PDB entry 7U02 | X-ray diffraction, 2.48 A resolution | chains B and M of the 3 polymer chains in the assembly

# Chain B (and M)
Name: WYL domain-containing protein
From: Caulobacter vibrioides (strain ATCC 19089 / CB15)
Notes: chain M of this document is another copy of the same molecule, construct and numbering; everything in this record applies to it too
UniProtKB: Q9A999 (Q9A999_CAUVC); residues 134-327 here correspond to UniProt positions 138-331 (UniProt number = residue number + 4)
Sequence (195 residues; each row starts with the number of its first residue):
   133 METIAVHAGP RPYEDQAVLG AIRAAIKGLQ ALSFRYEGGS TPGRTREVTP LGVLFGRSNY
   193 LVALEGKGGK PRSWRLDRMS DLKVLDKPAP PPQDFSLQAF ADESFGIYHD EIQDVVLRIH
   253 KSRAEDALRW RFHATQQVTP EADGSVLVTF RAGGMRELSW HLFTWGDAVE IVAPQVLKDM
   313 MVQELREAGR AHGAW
Not modelled in the structure: 133-134 (chain M: 133-135)
Differences from the reference sequence: initiating methionine (133)
From the paper describing this entry:
  - binding site for the 3-nt DNA strand: Tyr168, Ser172, Arg178, Tyr192, Lys202, Arg204, Trp206, Arg207, Tyr240, Arg288
  - mutagenesis - Y168A (Kd of 22.3 nM +/- 7 nM), R176A/R178A: decreased binding to DNA operator
  - mutagenesis - Y168A/R178A/Y192A/R204A: abolished binding to operator site
  - mutagenesis - Y192A, R207A, Y240A: decreased signaling
  - mutagenesis - Y168A, R176A/R178A: abolished signaling

# Interface between chain B and chain M
Contacting residue pairs (87; chain B residue first):
  Thr135(B) - Arg155(M)
  Ile136(B) - Gly184(M)
  Ile136(B) - Val185(M)  hydrogen bond (backbone-backbone)
  Ile136(B) - Leu229(M)
  Ala137(B) - Val185(M)
  Ala137(B) - Phe187(M)  hydrophobic
  Val138(B) - Val185(M)  hydrogen bond (backbone-backbone)
  Val138(B) - Leu186(M)  hydrophobic
  Val138(B) - Phe187(M)  hydrogen bond (backbone-backbone)
  Val138(B) - Leu229(M)  hydrophobic
  Val138(B) - Gln230(M)
  His139(B) - His139(M)  hydrogen bond
  His139(B) - Phe187(M)
  Ala140(B) - Phe187(M)  hydrogen bond (backbone-backbone)
  Ala140(B) - Ile239(M)  hydrophobic
  Gly141(B) - Phe237(M)
  Pro142(B) - Phe237(M)  hydrophobic
  Pro142(B) - Trp262(M)
  Pro142(B) - Arg263(M)
  Pro142(B) - Phe264(M)
  Pro142(B) - His293(M)
  Arg143(B) - Trp262(M)
  Arg143(B) - Arg263(M)  hydrogen bond (backbone-backbone)
  Pro144(B) - Arg261(M)
  Pro144(B) - Trp262(M)
  Tyr145(B) - Leu260(M)
  Tyr145(B) - Arg261(M)  hydrogen bond (backbone-backbone)
  Tyr145(B) - Trp262(M)
  Tyr145(B) - Arg263(M)
  Tyr145(B) - Gln268(M)
  Arg155(B) - Ile136(M)
  Arg155(B) - Ala137(M)
  Gly184(B) - Ile136(M)
  Val185(B) - Ile136(M)
  Val185(B) - Ala137(M)
  Val185(B) - Val138(M)
  Leu186(B) - Val138(M)
  Phe187(B) - His139(M)
  Arg189(B) - Trp262(M)
  Arg189(B) - Thr296(M)
  Ala233(B) - Ala140(M)  hydrophobic
  Phe237(B) - Pro142(M)
  Arg261(B) - Tyr145(M)
  Trp262(B) - Pro142(M)  hydrogen bond (side chain-backbone)
  Trp262(B) - Tyr145(M)
  Trp262(B) - Arg189(M)
  Arg263(B) - Pro142(M)
  Arg263(B) - Arg143(M)
  Arg263(B) - Tyr145(M)
  Gln268(B) - Tyr145(M)
  Trp292(B) - Thr296(M)
  His293(B) - Pro142(M)
  Phe295(B) - Trp292(M)
  Phe295(B) - Phe295(M)  hydrophobic
  Phe295(B) - Glu316(M)
  Phe295(B) - Ala320(M)  hydrophobic
  Thr296(B) - Trp292(M)
  Gly298(B) - Glu319(M)
  Gly298(B) - His324(M)
  Asp299(B) - Glu319(M)
  Asp299(B) - Ala323(M)
  Val301(B) - His324(M)
  Met313(B) - Phe295(M)  hydrophobic
  Met313(B) - His324(M)
  Val314(B) - His324(M)
  Val314(B) - Ala326(M)  hydrophobic
  Glu316(B) - Phe295(M)
  Leu317(B) - Phe295(M)  hydrophobic
  Leu317(B) - Ala320(M)  hydrophobic
  Leu317(B) - Gly321(M)
  Leu317(B) - His324(M)
  Leu317(B) - Ala326(M)  hydrophobic
  Arg318(B) - Ala326(M)  hydrogen bond (side chain-backbone)
  Glu319(B) - Gly298(M)
  Glu319(B) - Asp299(M)
  Ala320(B) - Phe295(M)  hydrophobic
  Ala320(B) - Leu317(M)  hydrophobic
  Gly321(B) - Leu317(M)
  Ala323(B) - Asp299(M)
  His324(B) - Val301(M)  hydrogen bond (side chain-backbone)
  His324(B) - Met313(M)
  His324(B) - Val314(M)
  His324(B) - Leu317(M)
  Ala326(B) - Leu317(M)  hydrophobic
  Ala326(B) - Arg318(M)  hydrogen bond (backbone-side chain)
  Trp327(B) - Leu317(M)
  Trp327(B) - Trp327(M)
Other interface residues (no listed pair), chain B (52 interface residues in all): Glu146, Leu183, Leu229, Gly238, Leu260, Phe264, His265, Ala266, Ile303, Gly325
Other interface residues (no listed pair), chain M (53 interface residues in all): Gly141, Pro144, Ile158, Leu183, Ser190, Ala233, Gly238, Ser291, Ile303, Gly325

# Summary
52 residues of chain B face 53 of chain M across their interface, with 11 hydrogen bonds. Polar pairs include
His139(B)-His139(M), Trp262(B)-Pro142(M) and Arg318(B)-Ala326(M). The paper reports a binding site for the
3-nt DNA strand at Tyr168(B), Ser172(B) and Arg178(B) among others; Y192A, R207A and Y240A of chain B reduce
signaling; 6 substitutions were tested in all.
Both chains are WYL domain-containing protein (Caulobacter vibrioides (strain ATCC 19089 / CB15)). Entry 7U02
(Structure of the C. crescentus DriD C-domain bound to ssDNA) was determined by X-ray diffraction (same
publication as 7TZV).
